Entry 7V3U (electron microscopy, 3.20 A resolution); this record covers chains 2 and F of the 12 polymer chains in the assembly.

[Chain 2]
Name: DNA replication licensing factor MCM2
Organism: Saccharomyces cerevisiae S288C
Notes: EC 3.6.4.12
UniProt: P29469 (MCM2_YEAST); residues 1-868 here = UniProt positions 1-868
Sequence (868 residues; each row starts with the number of its first residue):
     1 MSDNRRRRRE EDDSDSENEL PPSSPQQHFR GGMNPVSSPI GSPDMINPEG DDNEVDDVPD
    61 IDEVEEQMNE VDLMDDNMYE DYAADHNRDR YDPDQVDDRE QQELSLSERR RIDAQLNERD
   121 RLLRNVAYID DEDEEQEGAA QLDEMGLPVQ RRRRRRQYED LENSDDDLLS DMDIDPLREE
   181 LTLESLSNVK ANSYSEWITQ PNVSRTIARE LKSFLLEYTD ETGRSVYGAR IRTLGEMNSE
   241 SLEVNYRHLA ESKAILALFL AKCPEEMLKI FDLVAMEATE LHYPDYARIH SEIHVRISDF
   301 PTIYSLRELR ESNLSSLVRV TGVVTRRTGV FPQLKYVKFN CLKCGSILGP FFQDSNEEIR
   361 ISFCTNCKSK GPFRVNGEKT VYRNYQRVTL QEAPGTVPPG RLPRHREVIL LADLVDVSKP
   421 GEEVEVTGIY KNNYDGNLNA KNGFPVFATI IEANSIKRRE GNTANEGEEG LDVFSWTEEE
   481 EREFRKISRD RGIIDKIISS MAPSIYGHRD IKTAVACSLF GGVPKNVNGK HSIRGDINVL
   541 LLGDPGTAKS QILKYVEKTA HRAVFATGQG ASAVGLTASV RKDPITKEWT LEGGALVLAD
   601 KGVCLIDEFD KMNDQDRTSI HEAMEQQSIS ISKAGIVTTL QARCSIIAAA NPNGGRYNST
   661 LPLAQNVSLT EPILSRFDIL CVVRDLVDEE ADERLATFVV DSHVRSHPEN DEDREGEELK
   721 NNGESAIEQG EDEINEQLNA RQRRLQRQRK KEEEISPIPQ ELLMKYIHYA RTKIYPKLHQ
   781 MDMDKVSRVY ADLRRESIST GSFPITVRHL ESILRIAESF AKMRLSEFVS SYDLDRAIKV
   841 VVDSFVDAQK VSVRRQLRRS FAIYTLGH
Disordered / not traced: 1-180, 460-472, 711-755, 867-868
Curated features (UniProtKB/Swiss-Prot):
  - zinc finger: Cys341 to Cys367 (C4-type)
  - motif: Ser675 to Asp678 (Arginine finger)
  - binding site (ATP): Gly543 to Ser550
  - modified residue (Phosphoserine): Ser14, Ser16, Ser23, Ser164, Ser170
Bound ions: Zn2+: Cys341, Cys344, Cys364, Cys367; Mg2+: Ser550 (together with ATP-gamma-S)
Small-molecule neighbours:
  - ATP-gamma-S (AGS; phosphothiophosphoric acid-adenylate ester), molecule 1: Ser504, Ile505, Tyr506, His508, Pro545, Gly546, Thr547, Ala548, Lys549, Ser550, Gln551, Asn651, Leu695, Phe698, Val699
  - ATP-gamma-S (AGS), molecule 2: His531, Glu625, Pro672, Ser675, Val807, Arg808, Glu811

[Chain F]
Name: DNA replication licensing factor MCM6
Organism: Saccharomyces cerevisiae S288C
Notes: EC 3.6.4.12
UniProt: P53091 (MCM6_YEAST); numbering as in UniProt (aligned over 1-1017)
Sequence (1017 residues; each row starts with the number of its first residue):
     1 MSSPFPADTP SSNRPSNSSP PPSSIGAGFG SSSGLDSQIG SRLHFPSSSQ PHVSNSQTGP
    61 FVNDSTQFSS QRLQTDGSAT NDMEGNEPAR SFKSRALNHV KKVDDVTGEK VREAFEQFLE
   121 DFSVQSTDTG EVEKVYRAQI EFMKIYDLNT IYIDYQHLSM RENGALAMAI SEQYYRFLPF
   181 LQKGLRRVVR KYAPELLNTS DSLKRSEGDE GQADEDEQQD DDMNGSSLPR DSGSSAAPGN
   241 GTSAMATRSI TTSTSPEQTE RVFQISFFNL PTVHRIRDIR SEKIGSLLSI SGTVTRTSEV
   301 RPELYKASFT CDMCRAIVDN VEQSFKYTEP TFCPNPSCEN RAFWTLNVTR SRFLDWQKVR
   361 IQENANEIPT GSMPRTLDVI LRGDSVERAK PGDRCKFTGV EIVVPDVTQL GLPGVKPSST
   421 LDTRGISKTT EGLNSGVTGL RSLGVRDLTY KISFLACHVI SIGSNIGASS PDANSNNRET
   481 ELQMAANLQA NNVYQDNERD QEVFLNSLSS DEINELKEMV KDEHIYDKLV RSIAPAVFGH
   541 EAVKKGILLQ MLGGVHKSTV EGIKLRGDIN ICVVGDPSTS KSQFLKYVVG FAPRSVYTSG
   601 KASSAAGLTA AVVRDEEGGD YTIEAGALML ADNGICCIDE FDKMDISDQV AIHEAMEQQT
   661 ISIAKAGIHA TLNARTSILA AANPVGGRYN RKLSLRGNLN MTAPIMSRFD LFFVILDDCN
   721 EKIDTELASH IVDLHMKRDE AIEPPFSAEQ LRRYIKYART FKPILTKEAR SYLVEKYKEL
   781 RKDDAQGFSR SSYRITVRQL ESMIRLSEAI ARANCVDEIT PSFIAEAYDL LRQSIIRVDV
   841 DDVEMDEEFD NIESQSHAAS GNNDDNDDGT GSGVITSEPP ADIEEGQSEA TARPGTSEKK
   901 KTTVTYDKYV SMMNMIVRKI AEVDREGAEE LTAVDIVDWY LLQKENDLGS LAEYWEERRL
   961 AFKVIKRLVK DRILMEIHGT RHNLRDLENE ENENNKTVYV IHPNCEVLDQ LEPQDSS
Disordered / not traced: 1-100, 200-259, 434-440, 468-497, 844-1017
Curated features (UniProtKB/Swiss-Prot):
  - motif: Ser707 to Asp710 (Arginine finger)
  - binding site (ATP): Gly575 to Ser582
  - modified residue: Ser78 (Phosphoserine), Ser249 (Phosphoserine), Ser372 (Phosphoserine), Thr766 (Phosphothreonine)
Bound ions: Zn2+: Cys311, Cys314, Cys333, Cys338; Mg2+: Ser582 (together with ATP-gamma-S)
Small-molecule neighbours:
  - ATP-gamma-S (AGS; phosphothiophosphoric acid-adenylate ester), molecule 1: Ala536, Val537, Phe538, His540, Asp576, Pro577, Ser578, Thr579, Ser580, Lys581, Ser582, Gln583, Asn683, Leu727, His730, Ile731
  - ATP-gamma-S (AGS), molecule 2: Ser707, Arg708, Val797, Arg798, Glu801

[Chain 2 / chain F interface]
Pairs across the interface - 18 pairs, chain 2 then chain F:
  Asn340(2) with Glu431(F)
  Leu342(2) with Glu431(F); Gly432(F); Leu433(F)
  Lys343(2) with Leu433(F)
  Cys344(2) with Lys428(F)
  Gly345(2) with Lys428(F); Thr429(F), hydrogen bond (backbone-backbone)
  Ser346(2) with Ile426(F); Ser427(F)
  Ile347(2) with Ser427(F), hydrogen bond (backbone-backbone)
  Ser362(2) with Asn340(F), hydrogen bond
  Phe363(2) with Asn340(F); Ala342(F), hydrophobic; Phe343(F), hydrophobic
  Asn366(2) with Ile426(F)
  Lys370(2) with Phe343(F)
  Arg374(2) with Glu431(F), salt bridge
Interface residues without a listed pair, chain 2 (13 interface residues in all): Lys379
Interface residues without a listed pair, chain F (12 interface residues in all): Leu421, Arg441

[Overview]
13 residues of chain 2 face 12 of chain F across their interface, with 3 hydrogen bonds and 1 salt bridge.
Polar pairs include Arg374(2)-Glu431(F), Ser362(2)-Asn340(F) and Gly345(2)-Thr429(F). Chain 2 binds
ATP-gamma-S. Ligands of chain F: ATP-gamma-S.
Here chain 2 is DNA replication licensing factor MCM2 and chain F is DNA replication licensing factor MCM6,
both from Saccharomyces cerevisiae S288C. Entry 7V3U (Cryo-EM structure of MCM double hexamer with structured
Mcm4-NSD) was determined by electron microscopy together with 7V3V and 7W8G from the same study.
